7WEA - chains A and L of the 7 polymer chains in the assembly; structure by electron microscopy, 3.30 A resolution.

[Chain A]
Name: Spike glycoprotein
From: Severe acute respiratory syndrome coronavirus 2
Notes: engineered mutation(s): deletions
UniProtKB: P0DTC2 (SPIKE_SARS2); aligned to UniProt positions 1-1270 over residues 1-1270 (the alignment contains insertions or deletions, so no single offset holds)
Amino-acid sequence (1270 residues; row label = number of the first residue in the row):
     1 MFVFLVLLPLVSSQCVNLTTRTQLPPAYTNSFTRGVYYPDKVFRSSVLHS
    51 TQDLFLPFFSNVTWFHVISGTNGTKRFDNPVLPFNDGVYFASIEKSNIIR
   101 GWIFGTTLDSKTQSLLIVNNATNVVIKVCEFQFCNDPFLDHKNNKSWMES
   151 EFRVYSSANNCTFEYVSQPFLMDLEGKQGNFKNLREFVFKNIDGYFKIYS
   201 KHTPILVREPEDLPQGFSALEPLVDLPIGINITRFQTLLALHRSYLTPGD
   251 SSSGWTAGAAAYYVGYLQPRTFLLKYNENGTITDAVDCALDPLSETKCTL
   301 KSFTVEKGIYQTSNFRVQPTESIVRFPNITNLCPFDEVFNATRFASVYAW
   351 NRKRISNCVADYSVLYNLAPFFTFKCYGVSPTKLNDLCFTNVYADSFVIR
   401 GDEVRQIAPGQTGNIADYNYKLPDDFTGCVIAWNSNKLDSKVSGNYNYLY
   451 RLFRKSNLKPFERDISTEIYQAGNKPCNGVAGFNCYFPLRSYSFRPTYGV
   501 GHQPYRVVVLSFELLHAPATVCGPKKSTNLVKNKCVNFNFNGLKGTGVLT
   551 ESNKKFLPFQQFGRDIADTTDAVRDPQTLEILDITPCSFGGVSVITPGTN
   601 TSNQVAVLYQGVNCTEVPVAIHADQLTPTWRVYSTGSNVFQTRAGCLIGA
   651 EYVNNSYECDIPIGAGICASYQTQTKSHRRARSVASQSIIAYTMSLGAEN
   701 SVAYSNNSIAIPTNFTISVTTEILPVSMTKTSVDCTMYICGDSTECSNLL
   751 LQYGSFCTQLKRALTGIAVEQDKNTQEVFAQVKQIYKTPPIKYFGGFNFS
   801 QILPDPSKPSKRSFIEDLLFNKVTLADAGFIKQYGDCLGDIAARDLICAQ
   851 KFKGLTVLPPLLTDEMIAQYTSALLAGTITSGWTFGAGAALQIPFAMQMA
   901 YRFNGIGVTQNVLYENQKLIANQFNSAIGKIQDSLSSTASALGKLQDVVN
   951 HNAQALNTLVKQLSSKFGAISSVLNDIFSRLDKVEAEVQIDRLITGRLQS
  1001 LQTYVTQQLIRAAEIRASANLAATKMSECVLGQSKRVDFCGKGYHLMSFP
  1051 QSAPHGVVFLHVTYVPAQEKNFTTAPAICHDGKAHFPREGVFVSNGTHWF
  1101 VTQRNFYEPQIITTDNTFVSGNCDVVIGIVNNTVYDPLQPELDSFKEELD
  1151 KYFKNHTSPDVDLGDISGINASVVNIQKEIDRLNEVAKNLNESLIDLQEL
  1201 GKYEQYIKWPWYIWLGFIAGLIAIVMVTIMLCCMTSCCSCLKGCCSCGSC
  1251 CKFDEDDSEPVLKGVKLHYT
Unresolved in the structure: 1-13, 69-74, 241-250, 674-685, 826-845, 1160-1270
Differences from the reference sequence: variant Val67 (Ala in P0DTC2), Ile93 (Thr95 in P0DTC2), Asp140 (Gly142 in P0DTC2), Asp336 (Gly339 in P0DTC2), Leu368 (Ser371 in P0DTC2), Pro370 (Ser373 in P0DTC2), Phe372 (Ser375 in P0DTC2), Asn414 (Lys417 in P0DTC2), Lys437 (Asn440 in P0DTC2), Ser443 (Gly446 in P0DTC2), Asn474 (Ser477 in P0DTC2), Lys475 (Thr478 in P0DTC2), Ala481 (Glu484 in P0DTC2), Arg490 (Gln493 in P0DTC2), Ser493 (Gly496 in P0DTC2), Arg495 (Gln498 in P0DTC2), Tyr498 (Asn501 in P0DTC2), His502 (Tyr505 in P0DTC2), Lys544 (Thr547 in P0DTC2), Gly611 (Asp614 in P0DTC2), Tyr652 (His655 in P0DTC2), Lys676 (Asn679 in P0DTC2), His678 (Pro681 in P0DTC2), Lys761 (Asn764 in P0DTC2), Tyr793 (Asp796 in P0DTC2), Lys853 (Asn856 in P0DTC2), His951 (Gln954 in P0DTC2), Lys966 (Asn969 in P0DTC2), Phe978 (Leu981 in P0DTC2); insertion (209-211)
Disulfide bonds: Cys15-Cys134, Cys129-Cys161, Cys288-Cys298, Cys333-Cys358, Cys376-Cys429, Cys388-Cys522, Cys477-Cys485, Cys614-Cys646, Cys659-Cys668, Cys735-Cys757, Cys740-Cys746, Cys1029-Cys1040, Cys1079-Cys1123
Covalent attachments: N-acetylglucosamine (NAG) linked to Asn17, Asn61, Asn143, Asn231, Asn600, Asn613, Asn654, Asn706, Asn714, Asn798, Asn1071, Asn1095, Asn1131, Asn1155
UniProt features mapped onto this chain:
  - lipidation (S-palmitoyl cysteine): Cys1240, Cys1247, Cys1250
  - glycosylation (N-linked (GlcNAc...) asparagine): Asn17 (complex), Asn61 (hybrid), Asn331 (complex), Asn603 (hybrid)

[Chain L]
Name: The light chain of Fab XGv347
From: Homo sapiens
Notes: antibody fragment or engineered binder
Amino-acid sequence (107 residues; each row starts with the number of its first residue):
     1 EIVLTQSPGTLSLSPGDRATLSCRASQSVRISYLAWYQQKPGQAPRLLIS
    51 GSSSRATGIPDRFSASGSGTDFTLTISRLEPEDFAVYYCQQYANSPWTFG
   101 QGTKVEV
Disulfide bonds: Cys23-Cys89

[How chain A and chain L interact]
Residue-residue contacts (4):
  Lys475(A) with Arg30(L); Ser32(L)
  Phe483(A) with Tyr33(L), hydrogen bond (backbone-side chain)
  Cys485(A) with Tyr33(L)
Other interface residues (no listed pair), chain A (4 interface residues in all): Asn478
Other interface residues (no listed pair), chain L (5 interface residues in all): Tyr92, Trp97

[In short]
4 residues of chain A face 5 of chain L across their interface, with 1 hydrogen bond. Its one hydrogen-bonded
contact is Phe483(A)-Tyr33(L). N-acetylglucosamine is covalently linked to Asn17(A), Asn61(A), Asn143(A),
Asn231(A), Asn600(A) and Asn613(A) and 8 more.
Chain A is Spike glycoprotein (Severe acute respiratory syndrome coronavirus 2) and chain L is the light chain
of Fab XGv347 (Homo sapiens); the structure, SARS-CoV-2 Omicron variant spike protein in complex with two
XGv347 binding to one close state RBD ..., was determined by electron microscopy together with 7WE7, 7WE8,
7WE9, 7WEB, 7WEC, 7WED and 3 further entries from the same study.
